8XZB - chains A and C; structure by electron microscopy, 3.12 A resolution.

== Chain A ==
Name: Angiotensin-converting enzyme
Organism: Vulpes vulpes
Notes: EC 3.4.-.-
UniProtKB: A0A3Q7RAT9 (A0A3Q7RAT9_VULVU); residues 2-614 here correspond to UniProt positions 1-613 (UniProt number = residue number - 1)
Chain sequence (613 residues; numbered 2 to 614; the number before each row is that of its first residue):
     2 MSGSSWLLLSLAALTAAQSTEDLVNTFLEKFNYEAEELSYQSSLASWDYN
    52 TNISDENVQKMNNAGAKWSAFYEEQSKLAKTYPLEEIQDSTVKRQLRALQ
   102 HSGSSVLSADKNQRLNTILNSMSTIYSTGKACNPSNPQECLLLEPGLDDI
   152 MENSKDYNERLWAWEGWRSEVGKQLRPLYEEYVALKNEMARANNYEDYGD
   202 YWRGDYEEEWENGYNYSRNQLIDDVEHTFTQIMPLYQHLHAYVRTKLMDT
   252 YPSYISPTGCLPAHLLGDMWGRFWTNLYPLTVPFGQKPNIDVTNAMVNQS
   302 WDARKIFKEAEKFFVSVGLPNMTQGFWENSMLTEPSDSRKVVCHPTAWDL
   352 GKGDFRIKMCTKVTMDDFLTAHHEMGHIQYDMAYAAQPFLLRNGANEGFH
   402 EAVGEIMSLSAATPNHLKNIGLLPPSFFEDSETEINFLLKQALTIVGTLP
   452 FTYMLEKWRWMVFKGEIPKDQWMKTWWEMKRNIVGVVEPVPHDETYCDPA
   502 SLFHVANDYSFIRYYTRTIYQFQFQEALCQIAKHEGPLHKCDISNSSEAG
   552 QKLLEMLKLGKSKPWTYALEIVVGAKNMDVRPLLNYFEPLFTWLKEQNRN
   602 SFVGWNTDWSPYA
Unresolved in the structure: 2-18
Cystine bridges: Cys530-Cys542
Ion coordination: Zn2+: His374, His378, Glu402

== Chain C ==
Name: Spike protein S1
Organism: Severe acute respiratory syndrome-related coronavirus
Notes: fragment: rbd
UniProtKB: P59594 (SPIKE_SARS); residues 306-527 here = UniProt positions 306-527
Chain sequence (228 residues; each row starts with the number of its first residue):
   306 RVVPSGDVVRFPNITNLCPFGEVFNATKFPSVYAWERKKISNCVADYSVL
   356 YNSTFFSTFKCYGVSATKLNDLCFSNVYADSFVVKGDDVRQIAPGQTGVI
   406 ADYNYKLPDDFMGCVLAWNTRNIDATSTGNYNYKYRYLRHGKLRPFERDI
   456 SNVPFSPDGKPCTPPALNCYWPLNDYGFYTTTGIGYQPYRVVVLSFELLN
   506 APATVCGPKLSTDLIKNQCVNFHHHHHH
Unresolved in the structure: 306-320, 512-533
Differences from the reference sequence: expression tag (528-533)
Swiss-Prot annotation at these positions:
  - glycosylation (N-linked (GlcNAc...) asparagine): Asn318, Asn330, Asn357
  - natural variant: Gly311 (G311R: In strain: Isolate GD01 and Isolate BJ02), Lys344 (K344R: In strain: Isolate GD01, Isolate GD03 and 1 more), Phe360 (F360S: In strain: Isolate GD03 and Isolate SZ3), Arg426 (R426G: In strain: Isolate Shanghai LY), Asn437 (N437D: In strain: Isolate Shanghai LY), Leu472 (L472P: In strain: Isolate GD03), Asn479 (N479K: In strain: Isolate SZ3), Asp480 (D480G: In strain: Isolate GD03), Thr487 (T487S: In strain: Isolate GD03 and Isolate SZ3), Phe501 (F501Y: In strain: Isolate GD01)
  - mutagenesis: Cys323 (C323A: No effect on human ACE2 binding in vitro), Cys348 (C348A: Complete loss of human ACE2 binding in vitro), Glu452 (E452A: 90% loss of human ACE2 binding in vitro), Asp454 (D454A: Complete loss of human ACE2 binding in vitro), Asp463 (D463A: Partial loss of human ACE2 binding in vitro), Cys467 (C467A: Complete loss of human ACE2 binding in vitro), Cys474 (C474A: Complete loss of human ACE2 binding in vitro), Asp480 (D480A: No effect on human ACE2 binding in vitro)

== Interface between chain A and chain C ==
Residue-residue contacts - 26 pairs, chain A then chain C:
  Gln19(A) - Pro462(C)
  Gln19(A) - Asp463(C)
  Leu24(A) - Pro462(C)  hydrophobic
  Leu24(A) - Asn473(C)
  Thr27(A) - Tyr475(C)  hydrogen bond
  Phe28(A) - Tyr475(C)
  Lys31(A) - Tyr475(C)
  Tyr34(A) - Tyr442(C)  hydrophobic
  Tyr34(A) - Asn479(C)
  Glu37(A) - Tyr491(C)  hydrogen bond
  Glu38(A) - Tyr436(C)  hydrogen bond
  Glu38(A) - Gly482(C)
  Tyr41(A) - Thr486(C)  hydrogen bond
  Tyr41(A) - Thr487(C)
  Gln42(A) - Tyr436(C)
  Gln42(A) - Tyr484(C)  hydrogen bond
  Tyr83(A) - Leu472(C)
  Tyr83(A) - Asn473(C)  hydrogen bond
  Lys353(A) - Gly482(C)  hydrogen bond (side chain-backbone)
  Lys353(A) - Thr487(C)
  Lys353(A) - Gly488(C)  hydrogen bond (backbone-backbone)
  Lys353(A) - Tyr491(C)
  Gly354(A) - Gly488(C)
  Gly354(A) - Tyr491(C)
  Asp355(A) - Thr486(C)
  Arg357(A) - Thr486(C)
Also at the interface, not in a pair above, chain A (18 interface residues in all): Leu45, Leu79, Asn330
Also at the interface, not in a pair above, chain C (16 interface residues in all): Tyr440, Tyr481
From the paper, about this interface:
  - interface residues, chain A: Gln19(A), Lys31(A), Tyr41(A), Gln42(A), Leu45(A), Tyr83(A), Lys353(A)

== Summary ==
18 residues of chain A face 16 of chain C across their interface, with 8 hydrogen bonds. Polar pairs include
Thr27(A)-Tyr475(C), Glu37(A)-Tyr491(C) and Glu38(A)-Tyr436(C). His374(A), His378(A) and Glu402(A) form the
Zn2+ site. From UniProt: 8 mutagenesis sites on chain C. From the paper: interface residues Gln19(A), Lys31(A)
and Tyr41(A) among others.
Here chain A is Angiotensin-converting enzyme (Vulpes vulpes) and chain C is Spike protein S1 (Severe acute
respiratory syndrome-related coronavirus). Entry 8XZB (The structure of fox ACE2 and SARS-CoV RBD complex) was
determined by electron microscopy together with 8XYZ and 8XZD from the same study.
